PDB entry 8W8G | X-ray diffraction, 2.70 A resolution | chains A and B of the 4 polymer chains in the assembly

== Chain A (and B) ==
Name: Telomeric repeat-binding factor 1
From: Homo sapiens
Notes: chain B of this document is another copy of the same molecule, construct and numbering; everything in this record applies to it too
UniProtKB: P54274 (TERF1_HUMAN); numbering as in UniProt (aligned over 58-269)
Amino-acid sequence (212 residues; each row starts with the number of its first residue):
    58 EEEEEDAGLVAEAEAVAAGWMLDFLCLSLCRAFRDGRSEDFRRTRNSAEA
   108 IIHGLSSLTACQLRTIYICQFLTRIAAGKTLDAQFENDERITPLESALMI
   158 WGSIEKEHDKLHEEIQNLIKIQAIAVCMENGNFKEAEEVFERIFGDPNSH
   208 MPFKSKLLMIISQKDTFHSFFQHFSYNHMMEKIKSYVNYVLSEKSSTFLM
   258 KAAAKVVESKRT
Disordered / not traced: 58-61, 268-269
UniProt features mapped onto this chain:
  - modified residue: Ser-219 (Phosphoserine)
  - cross-link: Lys-213 (Glycyl lysine isopeptide (Lys-Gly) (interchain with G-Cter in SUMO2))
  - mutagenesis: Ala-74 (A74D: Abolishes dimerization and telomere binding; when associated with P-75), Ala-75 (A75P: Abolishes dimerization and telomere binding; when associated with D-74), Trp-77 (W77P: Abolishes telomere binding), Phe-81 (F81P: Abolishes telomere binding), Phe-90 (F90P: Diminishes telomere binding), Leu-115 (L115R: Loss of interaction with FBXO4), Leu-120 (L120R: Loss of interaction with FBXO4), Ser-219 (S219A: Loss of phosphorylation; induction of mitotic entry and apoptosis and increased radiation hypersensitivity of ataxia-telangiectasia cells ...)
Residues lining bound ligands: hexane-1,6-diol (HEZ): Arg-91, Asp-92, Gly-93, Asn-234, Met-237, Glu-238, Lys-241

== How chain A and chain B interact ==
Residue-residue contacts - 43 pairs, chain A then chain B:
  Leu-66(A) with Val-264(B)
  Val-67(A) with Arg-88(B)
  Glu-69(A) with Val-264(B)
  Ala-70(A) with Ala-260(B); Val-264(B)
  Glu-71(A) with Phe-81(B); Ser-85(B), hydrogen bond; Arg-88(B), salt bridge; Met-257(B)
  Ala-74(A) with Phe-81(B), hydrophobic
  Trp-77(A) with Leu-256(B), hydrophobic; Ala-259(B); Ala-260(B); Val-263(B), hydrophobic
  Met-78(A) with Met-78(B), hydrophobic; Phe-81(B), hydrophobic
  Phe-81(A) with Glu-71(B); Ala-74(B), hydrophobic; Met-78(B), hydrophobic
  Ser-85(A) with Glu-71(B), hydrogen bond
  Arg-88(A) with Val-67(B); Glu-71(B), salt bridge
  Arg-100(A) with His-110(B); Gly-111(B)
  Asn-103(A) with Ala-107(B)
  Ser-104(A) with Ala-107(B), hydrogen bond (side chain-backbone); Ile-108(B)
  Ala-107(A) with Asn-103(B); Ser-104(B), hydrogen bond (backbone-side chain)
  Ile-108(A) with Ser-104(B)
  His-110(A) with Arg-100(B), hydrogen bond (backbone-side chain)
  Phe-255(A) with Phe-255(B), hydrophobic; Ala-259(B), hydrophobic
  Leu-256(A) with Trp-77(B), hydrophobic; Leu-256(B), hydrophobic
  Ala-259(A) with Trp-77(B); Phe-255(B), hydrophobic
  Ala-260(A) with Ala-70(B); Trp-77(B)
  Val-263(A) with Trp-77(B), hydrophobic
  Val-264(A) with Leu-66(B), hydrophobic; Glu-69(B); Ala-70(B)
Interface residues without a listed pair, chain A (28 interface residues in all): Val-73, Gly-111, Met-257, Ala-261, Glu-265
Interface residues without a listed pair, chain B (28 interface residues in all): Val-73, Leu-82, Ala-261

== Summary ==
The chain A/chain B interface involves 28 residues from each chain; the contacts include 5 hydrogen bonds and
2 salt bridges. Polar pairs include Glu-71(A)/Arg-88(B), Glu-71(A)/Ser-85(B) and Ser-104(A)/Ala-107(B). Bound
to chain A: hexane-1,6-diol. Curated annotation (UniProt) lists 8 mutagenesis sites on chain A.
Both chains are Telomeric repeat-binding factor 1 (Homo sapiens). Entry 8W8G (Crystal structure of human TRF1
with PinX1) was determined by X-ray diffraction.
